PDB entry 1EOL | X-ray diffraction, 2.10 A resolution | chains A and B

Chain A:
Molecule: Alpha thrombin
From: Homo sapiens
Notes: EC 3.4.21.5
UniProtKB: P00734 (THRB_HUMAN); the construct lacks a stretch of the UniProt sequence and is renumbered around it, so the offset changes along the chain: 1-14 = UniProt 336-349; 16-36 = UniProt 364-384; 37-60 = UniProt 386-409; 61-77 = UniProt 419-435; 8 more segments
Sequence (289 residues; each row starts with the number of its first residue; note: 5 numbers in that range are skipped by the numbering (no residue carries them; nothing is unmodelled there); a row labelled like 14A-14N holds insertion residues (14A, then the next letters in order)):
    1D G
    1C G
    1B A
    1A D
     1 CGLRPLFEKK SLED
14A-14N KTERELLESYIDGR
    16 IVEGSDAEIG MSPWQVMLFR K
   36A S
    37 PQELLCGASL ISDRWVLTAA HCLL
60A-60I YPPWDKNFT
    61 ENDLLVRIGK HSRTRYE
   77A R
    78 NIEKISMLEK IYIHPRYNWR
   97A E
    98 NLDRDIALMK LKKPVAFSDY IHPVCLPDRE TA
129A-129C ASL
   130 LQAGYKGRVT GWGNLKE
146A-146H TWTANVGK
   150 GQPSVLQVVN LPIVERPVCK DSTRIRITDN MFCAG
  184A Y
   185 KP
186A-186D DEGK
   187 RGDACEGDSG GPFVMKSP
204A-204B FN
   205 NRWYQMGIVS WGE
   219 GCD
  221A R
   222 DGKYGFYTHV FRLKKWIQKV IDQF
Not modelled in the structure: 14L-14N, 146A-146H
Sequence notes: conflict Gly-1C (Glu333 in P00734)
Disulfide bonds: Cys-1/Cys-122, Cys-42/Cys-58, Cys-168/Cys-182, Cys-191/Cys-220
Swiss-Prot annotation at these positions:
  - region: Ala-183 to Val-200 (High affinity receptor-binding region which is also known as the TP508 peptide)
  - active site (Charge relay system): His-57, Asp-102, Ser-195
  - site: Arg-14N, Ile-16 (Cleavage)
  - glycosylation: Asn-60G (N-linked (GlcNAc...) (complex) asparagine)

Chain B:
Molecule: Thrombin inhibitor P628
Sequence (15 residues; row label = number of the first residue in the row):
     1 XRXLXDYEPI PEEAA
Modified / non-standard residues: BBS (4-tert-butylbenzenesulfonic acid) at position 1, CPI (6-carboxypiperidine) at position 3, DOA (12-amino-dodecanoic acid) at position 5; Leu-4 (norleucine; NLE)

Interface between chain A and chain B:
Residue-residue contacts (49):
  Phe-34(A) with Tyr-7(B), hydrophobic
  Gln-38(A) with Tyr-7(B); Pro-9(B); Ile-10(B)
  Glu-39(A) with DOA_5(B)
  Leu-40(A) with DOA_5(B); Tyr-7(B)
  Leu-41(A) with Leu-4(B); DOA_5(B)
  His-57(A) with CPI_3(B); Leu-4(B)
  Cys-58(A) with Leu-4(B)
  Tyr-60A(A) with BBS_1(B)
  Trp-60D(A) with CPI_3(B); Leu-4(B)
  Lys-60F(A) with Leu-4(B)
  Leu-65(A) with Ala-15(B)
  Arg-73(A) with Asp-6(B), salt bridge; Tyr-7(B), hydrogen bond
  Thr-74(A) with Asp-6(B); Tyr-7(B); Glu-8(B), hydrogen bond (backbone-backbone)
  Arg-75(A) with Glu-8(B)
  Tyr-76(A) with Glu-8(B), hydrogen bond (backbone-side chain); Pro-11(B)
  Ile-82(A) with Ile-10(B), hydrophobic; Ala-14(B), hydrophobic
  Met-84(A) with Ala-15(B), hydrophobic
  Glu-97A(A) with BBS_1(B)
  Leu-99(A) with BBS_1(B); CPI_3(B)
  Asp-189(A) with Arg-2(B), salt bridge
  Ala-190(A) with Arg-2(B), hydrogen bond (backbone-side chain)
  Cys-191(A) with Arg-2(B)
  Glu-192(A) with Arg-2(B); Leu-4(B)
  Gly-193(A) with DOA_5(B)
  Ser-195(A) with CPI_3(B); Leu-4(B)
  Val-213(A) with Arg-2(B)
  Ser-214(A) with CPI_3(B)
  Trp-215(A) with BBS_1(B); Arg-2(B)
  Gly-216(A) with BBS_1(B); Arg-2(B), hydrogen bond (backbone-backbone)
  Gly-219(A) with BBS_1(B); Arg-2(B), hydrogen bond (backbone-side chain)
  Cys-220(A) with Arg-2(B)
  Gly-226(A) with Arg-2(B)
Interface residues without a listed pair, chain A (37 interface residues in all): Cys-42, Phe-60H, Arg-67, Ile-174, Glu-217
Interface residues without a listed pair, chain B (14 interface residues in all): Glu-13

Summary:
37 residues of chain A and 14 residues of chain B are in contact; the contacts include 6 hydrogen bonds and 2
salt bridges. Polar contacts include Arg-73(A)/Asp-6(B), Asp-189(A)/Arg-2(B) and Arg-73(A)/Tyr-7(B). UniProt
lists 3 active-site residues on chain A.
Here chain A is Alpha thrombin (Homo sapiens) and chain B is Thrombin inhibitor P628. Entry 1EOL (Design of
P1' and P3' residues of trivalent thrombin inhibitors and their crystal structures) was determined by X-ray
diffraction (same publication as 1EOJ).
